PDB entry 6UQ0 | X-ray diffraction, 3.56 A resolution | chains R and B of the 13 polymer chains in the assembly

== Chain R ==
Molecule: 10-nt RNA strand
Sequence (10 nucleotides; numbered 1 to 10; the number before each row is that of its first residue):
     1 AUCGAGAGGA
Not modelled in the structure: 1
Ion coordination: Mg2+: A10 (shared with 2 residues of chain A)

== Chain B ==
Protein: DNA-directed RNA polymerase II subunit RPB2
Organism: Saccharomyces cerevisiae (strain ATCC 204508 / S288c)
Notes: EC 2.7.7.6
Reference sequence: P08518 (RPB2_YEAST); residue numbers follow UniProt; this construct covers 1-1224
Chain sequence (1224 residues; numbered 1 to 1224; the number before each row is that of its first residue):
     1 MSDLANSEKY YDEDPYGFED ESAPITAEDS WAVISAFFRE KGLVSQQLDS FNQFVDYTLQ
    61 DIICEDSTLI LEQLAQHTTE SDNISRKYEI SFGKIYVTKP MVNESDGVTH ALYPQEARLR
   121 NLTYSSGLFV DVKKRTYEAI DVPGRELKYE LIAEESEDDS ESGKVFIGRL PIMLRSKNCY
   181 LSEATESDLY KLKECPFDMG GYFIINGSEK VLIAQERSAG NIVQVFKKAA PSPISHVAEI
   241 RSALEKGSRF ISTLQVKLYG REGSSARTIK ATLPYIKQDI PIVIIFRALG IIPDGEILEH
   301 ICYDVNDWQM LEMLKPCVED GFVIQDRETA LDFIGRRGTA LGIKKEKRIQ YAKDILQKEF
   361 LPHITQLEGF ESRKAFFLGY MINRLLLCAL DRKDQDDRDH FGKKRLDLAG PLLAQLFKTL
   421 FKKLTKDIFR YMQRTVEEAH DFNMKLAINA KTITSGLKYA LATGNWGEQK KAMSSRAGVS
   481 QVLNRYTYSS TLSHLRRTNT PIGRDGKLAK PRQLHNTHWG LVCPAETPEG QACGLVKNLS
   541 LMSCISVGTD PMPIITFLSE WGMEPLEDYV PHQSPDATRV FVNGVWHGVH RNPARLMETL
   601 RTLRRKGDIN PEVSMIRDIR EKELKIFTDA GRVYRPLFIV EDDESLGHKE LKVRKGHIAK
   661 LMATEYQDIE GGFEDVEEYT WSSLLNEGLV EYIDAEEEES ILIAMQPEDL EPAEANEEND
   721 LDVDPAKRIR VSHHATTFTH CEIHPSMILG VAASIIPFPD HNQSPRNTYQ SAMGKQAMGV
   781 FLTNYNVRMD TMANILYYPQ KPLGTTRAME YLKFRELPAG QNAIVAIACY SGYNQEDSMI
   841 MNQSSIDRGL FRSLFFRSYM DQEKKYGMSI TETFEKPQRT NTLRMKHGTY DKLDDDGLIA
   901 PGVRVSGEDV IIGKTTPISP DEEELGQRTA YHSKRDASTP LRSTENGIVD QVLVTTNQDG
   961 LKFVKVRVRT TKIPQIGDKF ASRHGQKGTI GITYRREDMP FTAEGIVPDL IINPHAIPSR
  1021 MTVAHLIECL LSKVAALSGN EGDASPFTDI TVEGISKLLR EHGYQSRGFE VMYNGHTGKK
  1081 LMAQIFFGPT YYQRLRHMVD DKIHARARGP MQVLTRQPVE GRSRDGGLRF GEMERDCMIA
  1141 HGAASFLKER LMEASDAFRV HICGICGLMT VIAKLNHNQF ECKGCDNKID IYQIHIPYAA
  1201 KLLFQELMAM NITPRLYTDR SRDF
Not modelled in the structure: 1-19, 76-85, 139-161, 338-344, 439-445, 503-508, 644-646, 669-676, 715-720, 919-929, 1222-1224
Ion coordination: Zn2+: Cys-1163, Cys-1166, Cys-1182, Cys-1185

== Interface between chain R and chain B ==
Pairs across the interface (12; chain R residue first):
  U2(R) / Arg-1124(B)  salt bridge to the phosphate
  A5(R) / Thr-463(B)  sugar contact
  G6(R) / Ala-477(B)  phosphate contact
  G6(R) / Gln-481(B)  sugar contact
  A7(R) / Gln-481(B)  sugar contact
  A7(R) / Asn-484(B)  sugar contact
  G8(R) / Gln-776(B)  hydrogen bond to the sugar
  G9(R) / Ala-772(B)  phosphate contact
  G9(R) / Gln-776(B)  sugar contact
  G9(R) / Lys-979(B)  hydrogen bond to the phosphate
  G9(R) / His-1097(B)  hydrogen bond to the sugar
  A10(R) / Lys-979(B)  salt bridge to the phosphate
Interface residues without a listed pair, chain B (16 interface residues in all): Gly-478, Arg-497, Pro-528, Gln-531, Lys-775, Lys-987, Val-1119

== Summary ==
7 residues of chain R and 16 residues of chain B are in contact, with 3 hydrogen bonds and 2 salt bridges.
Among the polar pairs are G8(R)/Gln-776(B), G9(R)/His-1097(B) and G9(R)/Lys-979(B). Cys-1163(B), Cys-1166(B),
Cys-1182(B) and Cys-1185(B) coordinate Zn2+.
Here chain R is a 10-nt RNA strand and chain B is DNA-directed RNA polymerase II subunit RPB2 (Saccharomyces
cerevisiae (strain ATCC 204508 / S288c)). Entry 6UQ0 (RNA polymerase II elongation complex with
5-guanidinohydantoin lesion in state 4) was determined by X-ray diffraction (same publication as 6UPX, 6UPY,
6UPZ, 6UQ1, 6UQ2 and 6UQ3).
